Entry 7LIA (electron microscopy, 3.30 A resolution); this record covers chains B and C of the 3 polymer chains in the assembly.

# Chain B
Name: variable domain of 15B8 antibody Fab heavy chain
Source organism: Mus musculus
Notes: antibody fragment or engineered binder
Chain sequence (118 residues; each row starts with the number of its first residue):
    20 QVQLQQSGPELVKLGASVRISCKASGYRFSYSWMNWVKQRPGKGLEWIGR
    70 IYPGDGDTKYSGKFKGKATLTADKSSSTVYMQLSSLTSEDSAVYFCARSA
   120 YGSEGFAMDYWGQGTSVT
Disulfide bonds: Cys41-Cys115

# Chain C
Name: variable domain of 15B8 antibody Fab light chain
Source organism: Mus musculus
Notes: antibody fragment or engineered binder
Chain sequence (110 residues; row label = number of the first residue in the row):
    21 DIVLTQSPASLAVSLGQRATISCRASESVDNYGISFLNWFQQKPGQPPKL
    71 LIYAASNQGSGVPARFSGSGSGTYFSLNIHPMEEDDTAVYFCQQTKGVSW
   121 TFGGGTKVEI
Disulfide bonds: Cys43-Cys112

# Chain B / chain C interface
Pairs across the interface (35):
  Asn54(B) with Trp120(C)
  Val56(B) with Phe122(C), hydrophobic
  Gln58(B) with Gln62(C), hydrogen bond
  Gly63(B) with Phe111(C)
  Leu64(B) with Gln62(C); Pro68(C), hydrophobic; Phe111(C); Phe122(C), hydrophobic
  Trp66(B) with Gln113(C); Trp120(C)
  Arg69(B) with Trp120(C)
  Ser80(B) with Ser119(C)
  Phe114(B) with Pro67(C), hydrophobic
  Ser118(B) with Trp120(C)
  Gly121(B) with Phe56(C)
  Ser122(B) with Ile54(C)
  Glu123(B) with Asn58(C); Tyr73(C)
  Gly124(B) with Phe56(C); Asn58(C), hydrogen bond (backbone-side chain); Thr115(C), hydrogen bond (backbone-side chain)
  Phe125(B) with Phe56(C), hydrophobic; Asn58(C), hydrogen bond (backbone-side chain); Thr115(C); Trp120(C), hydrophobic
  Ala126(B) with Asn58(C); Leu70(C), hydrophobic; Tyr73(C), hydrophobic
  Met127(B) with Phe60(C); Gln113(C); Phe122(C), hydrophobic
  Asp128(B) with Leu70(C)
  Trp130(B) with Phe60(C), hydrophobic; Pro68(C)
  Gly131(B) with Pro67(C)
Other interface residues (no listed pair), chain B (21 interface residues in all): Trp52
Other interface residues (no listed pair), chain C (18 interface residues in all): Ser55, Ala74, Gly117

# In short
21 residues of chain B face 18 of chain C across their interface, with 4 hydrogen bonds. Polar pairs include
Gln58(B)-Gln62(C), Gly124(B)-Asn58(C) and Gly124(B)-Thr115(C).
Chain B is variable domain of 15B8 antibody Fab heavy chain and chain C is variable domain of 15B8 antibody
Fab light chain, both from Mus musculus; the structure, 5-HT bound serotonin transporter reconstituted in
lipid nanodisc in presence of NaCl in outward facing conformation, was determined by electron microscopy
together with 7LI6, 7LI7, 7LI8, 7LI9 and 7MGW from the same study.
